PDB entry 6SCN | electron microscopy, 3.10 A resolution | chains A and f of the 33 polymer chains in the assembly

# Chain A (and f)
Protein: Flagellar M-ring protein
From: Salmonella typhimurium
Notes: chain f of this document is another copy of the same molecule, construct and numbering; everything in this record applies to it too
UniProt: A0A0D6FLL5 (A0A0D6FLL5_SALTM); residues 1-560 here = UniProt positions 1-560
Sequence (560 residues; numbered 1 to 560; the number before each row is that of its first residue):
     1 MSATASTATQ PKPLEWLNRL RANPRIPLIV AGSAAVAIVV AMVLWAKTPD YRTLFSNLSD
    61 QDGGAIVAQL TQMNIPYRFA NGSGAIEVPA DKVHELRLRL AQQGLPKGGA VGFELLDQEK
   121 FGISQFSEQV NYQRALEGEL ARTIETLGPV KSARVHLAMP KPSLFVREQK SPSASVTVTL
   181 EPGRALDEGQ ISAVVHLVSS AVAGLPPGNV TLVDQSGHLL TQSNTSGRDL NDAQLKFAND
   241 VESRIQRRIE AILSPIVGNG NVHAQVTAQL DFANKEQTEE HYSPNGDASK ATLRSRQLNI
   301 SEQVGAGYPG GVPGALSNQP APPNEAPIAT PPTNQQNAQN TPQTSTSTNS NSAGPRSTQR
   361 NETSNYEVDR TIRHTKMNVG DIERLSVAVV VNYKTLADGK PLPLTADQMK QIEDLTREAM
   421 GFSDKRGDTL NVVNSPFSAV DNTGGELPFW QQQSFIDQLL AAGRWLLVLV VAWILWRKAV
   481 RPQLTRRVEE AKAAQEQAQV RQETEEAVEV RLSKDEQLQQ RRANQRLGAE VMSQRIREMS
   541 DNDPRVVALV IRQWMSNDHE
Disordered / not traced: 1-124, 161-170, 305-354, 395-401, 439-560

# Chain A / chain f interface
Pairs across the interface (42):
  Phe126(A) - Glu128(f)
  Phe126(A) - Gln129(f)
  Phe126(A) - Tyr132(f)  hydrophobic
  Val130(A) - Tyr132(f)  hydrophobic
  Gln133(A) - Tyr132(f)
  Glu137(A) - Glu139(f)
  Arg154(A) - Thr143(f)
  His156(A) - Glu139(f)  salt bridge
  His156(A) - Leu140(f)
  His156(A) - Thr143(f)  hydrogen bond
  His156(A) - Ala201(f)
  Leu157(A) - Ala201(f)
  Ala158(A) - Ser200(f)
  Ala158(A) - Val202(f)
  Ala158(A) - Ala203(f)
  Pro160(A) - Ala203(f)  hydrophobic
  Ser173(A) - Ser200(f)  hydrogen bond (side chain-backbone)
  Ala174(A) - Ser200(f)  hydrogen bond (backbone-side chain)
  Ser175(A) - His196(f)
  Ser175(A) - Leu197(f)  hydrogen bond (side chain-backbone)
  Ser175(A) - Ser200(f)
  Ser175(A) - Ala201(f)  hydrogen bond (side chain-backbone)
  Val176(A) - Leu197(f)
  Thr177(A) - Leu197(f)
  Asn209(A) - Ser200(f)  hydrogen bond (backbone-side chain)
  Thr211(A) - His196(f)
  Thr211(A) - Leu197(f)
  Thr211(A) - Ser200(f)
  Val213(A) - Ala193(f)
  Val213(A) - Leu197(f)  hydrophobic
  Asp214(A) - Leu147(f)
  Gln215(A) - Leu147(f)
  Gln215(A) - Gly148(f)  hydrogen bond (backbone-backbone)
  Ser216(A) - Leu147(f)
  Ser216(A) - Gln190(f)
  Gly217(A) - Gln190(f)
  Gly217(A) - Ala193(f)
  Leu219(A) - Ser192(f)
  Leu219(A) - Ala193(f)  hydrophobic
  Leu219(A) - His196(f)
  Asn224(A) - His196(f)
  Thr225(A) - His196(f)
Other interface residues (no listed pair), chain A (27 interface residues in all): Gln125, Met159, His218
Other interface residues (no listed pair), chain f (18 interface residues in all): Thr146

# Overview
The interface between chain A and chain f involves 27 residues on one side and 18 on the other, with 7
hydrogen bonds and 1 salt bridge. Among the polar pairs are His156(A)-Glu139(f), His156(A)-Thr143(f) and
Ser173(A)-Ser200(f).
Both chains are Flagellar M-ring protein (Salmonella typhimurium). Entry 6SCN (33mer structure of the
Salmonella flagella MS-ring protein FliF) was determined by electron microscopy, deposited together with 6SD1,
6SD2, 6SD3, 6SD4 and 6SD5.
